Entry 4BLW (X-ray diffraction, 1.95 A resolution); this record covers chain A.

[Chain A]
Protein: Ribosomal RNA large subunit methyltransferase J
Source organism: Escherichia coli
Notes: EC 2.1.1.266
Reference sequence: P37634 (RLMJ_ECOLI); residue numbers follow UniProt; this construct covers 1-280
Chain sequence (289 residues; row label = number of the first residue in the row):
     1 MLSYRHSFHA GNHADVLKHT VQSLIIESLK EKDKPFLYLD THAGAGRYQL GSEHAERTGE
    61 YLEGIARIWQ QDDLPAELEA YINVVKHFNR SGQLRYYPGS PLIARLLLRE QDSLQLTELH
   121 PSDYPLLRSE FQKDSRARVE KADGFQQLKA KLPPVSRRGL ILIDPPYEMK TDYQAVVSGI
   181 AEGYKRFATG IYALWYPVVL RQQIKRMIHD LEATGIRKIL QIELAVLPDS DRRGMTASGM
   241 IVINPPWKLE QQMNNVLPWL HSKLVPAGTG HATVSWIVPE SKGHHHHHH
Not modelled in the structure: 281-289
Construct notes: expression tag (281-289)
Ion coordination: Na+ near Tyr-4 (its only coordinating residue here)
Ligand contacts:
  - adenosine monophosphate (AMP): Tyr-4, His-6, His-9, Asn-12, Glu-60, Trp-195, Val-199, Arg-233, Gly-234, Met-235
  - S-adenosylhomocysteine (SAH): Leu-2, Tyr-4, His-6, Lys-18, His-19, Asp-40, Thr-41, His-42, Ala-43, Gly-44, Tyr-48, Gly-99, Ser-100, Pro-101, Thr-117, Glu-118, Leu-119, His-120, Asp-123, Ala-142, Asp-143, Gly-144, Phe-145, Leu-162, Asp-164, Pro-165, Pro-166
Curated features (UniProtKB/Swiss-Prot):
  - active site: Asp-164 (Proton acceptor)
  - binding site (S-adenosyl-L-methionine): His-19, His-42, Ser-100, Glu-118, Asp-143, Gly-144, Asp-164
  - site: Tyr-4 (Interaction with substrate rRNA)
  - mutagenesis: Tyr-4 (Y4A: Loss of catalytic activity; Y4F: 40-fold reduction in catalytic activity), His-6 (H6D: Loss of catalytic activity), Lys-18 (K18A: Loss of catalytic activity; K18R: 10-fold reduction in catalytic activity), Asp-164 (D164A: Loss of catalytic activity)
What the authors report for this chain:
  - binding site for S-adenosylhomocysteine: His-19, His-42, Ser-100, Glu-118, Leu-119, Asp-143, Gly-144, Phe-145, Asp-164
  - binding site for adenosine monophosphate: Tyr-4, His-9, Asn-12, Ala-14, Glu-60, Trp-195, Val-199, Met-235
  - conformationally variable residues (loop rearrangement, order/disorder transition): Met-1 to Phe-8, Glu-53 to Thr-58, Pro-165 to Lys-170, Arg-232 to Gly-234
  - contacts within the chain: Tyr-4/His-6 (hydrogen bond), His-6/Asp-15 (hydrogen bond), Asp-15/Lys-18 (hydrogen bond)
  - catalytic residues: Lys-18, Asp-164 (proposed by the authors, not directly observed)
  - mutagenesis - Y4A, H6D, K18A, D164A: abolished catalytic activity
  - mutagenesis - Y4F (40-fold), K18R (10-fold): decreased catalytic activity

[Overview]
Ligands of chain A: adenosine monophosphate and S-adenosylhomocysteine. From UniProt: active-site residue
Asp-164, 7 S-adenosyl-L-methionine-binding residues and 4 mutagenesis sites. From the paper: catalytic
residues Lys-18 and Asp-164; Y4A, H6D and K18A, among others, abolish catalytic activity; 6 substitutions were
tested in all.
Chain A is Ribosomal RNA large subunit methyltransferase J (Escherichia coli); the structure, Crystal
structure of Escherichia coli 23S rRNA (A2030-N6)- methyltransferase RlmJ in complex with
S-adenosylhomocysteine (AdoHcy) and ..., was determined by X-ray diffraction (same publication as 4BLU and
4BLV).
